PDB entry 6W1W | X-ray diffraction, 2.58 A resolution | chain A

[Chain A]
Molecule: motility-associated killing factor MakB
Organism: Vibrio cholerae serotype O1 (strain ATCC 39315 / El Tor Inaba N16961)
Reference sequence: Q9KL65 (Q9KL65_VIBCH); residue numbers follow UniProt; this construct covers 1-202, 205-354
Chain sequence (355 residues; each row starts with the number of its first residue; note: 2 numbers in that range are skipped by the numbering (no residue carries them; nothing is unmodelled there); numbers below 1 keep their minus sign (Ser-2 is residue -2)):
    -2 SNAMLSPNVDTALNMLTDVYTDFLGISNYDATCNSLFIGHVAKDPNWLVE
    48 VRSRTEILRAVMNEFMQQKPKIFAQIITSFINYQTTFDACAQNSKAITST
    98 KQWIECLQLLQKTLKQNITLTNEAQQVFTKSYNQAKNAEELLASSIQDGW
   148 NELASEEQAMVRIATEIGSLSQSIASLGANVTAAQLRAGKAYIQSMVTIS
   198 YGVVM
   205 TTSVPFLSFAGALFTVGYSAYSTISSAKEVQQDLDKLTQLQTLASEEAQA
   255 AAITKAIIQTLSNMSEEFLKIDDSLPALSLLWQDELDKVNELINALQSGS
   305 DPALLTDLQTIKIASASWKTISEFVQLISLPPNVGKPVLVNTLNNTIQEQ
Unresolved in the structure: -2 to 0, 91-94
Construct notes: expression tag (-2 to 0)
Modified residues: Mse1 (selenomethionine; parent Met); Mse12 (selenomethionine; parent Met)
Disulfide bonds: Cys87-Cys103

[Overview]
Chain A is motility-associated killing factor MakB (Vibrio cholerae serotype O1 (strain ATCC 39315 / El Tor
Inaba N16961)); the structure, Crystal Structure of Motility Associated Killing Factor B from Vibrio cholerae,
was determined by X-ray diffraction (same publication as 6DFP).
